1RYC - chain A; structure by X-ray diffraction, 1.80 A resolution.

# Chain A
Protein: Cytochrome C peroxidase
Organism: Saccharomyces cerevisiae
Notes: EC 1.11.1.5
Reference sequence: P00431 (CCPR_YEAST); aligned to UniProt positions 1-294 over residues 1-294 (the alignment contains insertions or deletions, so no single offset holds)
Chain sequence (294 residues; numbered 1 to 294; the number before each row is that of its first residue):
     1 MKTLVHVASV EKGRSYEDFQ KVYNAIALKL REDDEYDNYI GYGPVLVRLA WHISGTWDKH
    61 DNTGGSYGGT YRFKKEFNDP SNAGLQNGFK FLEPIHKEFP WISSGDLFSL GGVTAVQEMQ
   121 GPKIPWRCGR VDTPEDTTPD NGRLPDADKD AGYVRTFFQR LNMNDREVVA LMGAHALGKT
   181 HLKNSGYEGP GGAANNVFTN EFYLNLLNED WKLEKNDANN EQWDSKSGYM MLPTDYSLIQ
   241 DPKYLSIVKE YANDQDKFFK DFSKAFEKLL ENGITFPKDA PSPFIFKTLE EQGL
Disordered / not traced: 1-3
Construct notes: conflict Ile53 (Thr120 in P00431), Gly152 (Asp219 in P00431); engineered mutation Gly191 (Trp258 in P00431)
Ion coordination: heme Fe near His175 (its only coordinating residue here)
Small-molecule neighbours:
  - benzimidazole (BZI): His175, Leu177, Gly178, Lys179, Thr180, Pro190, Met230, Met231, Leu232, Asp235
  - heme (HEM): Pro44, Val45, Val47, Arg48, Trp51, Pro145, Asp146, Ala147, Phe158, Leu171, Met172, Ala174, His175, Leu177, Gly178, Lys179, Thr180, His181, Asn184, Ser185, Tyr187, Leu232, Thr234, Phe262, Phe266

# Overview
Bound to chain A: heme and benzimidazole.
Chain A is Cytochrome C peroxidase (Saccharomyces cerevisiae); the structure, Cytochrome C peroxidase W191G
from saccharomyces cerevisiae, was determined by X-ray diffraction together with 1AES, 1AET, 1AEU, 1AA4 and
1CCI from the same study.
